PDB entry 6HUM | electron microscopy, 3.34 A resolution | chains H and I of the 18 polymer chains in the assembly

== Chain H ==
Protein: NAD(P)H-quinone oxidoreductase subunit H
Organism: Thermosynechococcus elongatus BP-1
Notes: EC 1.6.5.-
UniProt: Q8DJD9 (NDHH_THEEB); residue numbers follow UniProt; this construct covers 1-394
Amino-acid sequence (394 residues; numbered 1 to 394; the number before each row is that of its first residue):
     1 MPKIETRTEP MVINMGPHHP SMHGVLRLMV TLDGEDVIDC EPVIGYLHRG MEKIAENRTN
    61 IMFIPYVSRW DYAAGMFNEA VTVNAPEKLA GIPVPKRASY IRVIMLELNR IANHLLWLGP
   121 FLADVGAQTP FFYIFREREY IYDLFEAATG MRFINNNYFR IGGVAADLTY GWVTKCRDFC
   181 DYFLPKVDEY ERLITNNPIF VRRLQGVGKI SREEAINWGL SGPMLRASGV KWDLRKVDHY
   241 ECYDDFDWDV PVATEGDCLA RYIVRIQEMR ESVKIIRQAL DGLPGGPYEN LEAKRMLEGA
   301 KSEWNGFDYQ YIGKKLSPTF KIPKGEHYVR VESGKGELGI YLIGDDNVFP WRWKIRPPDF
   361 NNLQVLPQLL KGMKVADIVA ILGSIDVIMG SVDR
Not modelled in the structure: 1

== Chain I ==
Protein: NAD(P)H-quinone oxidoreductase subunit I
Organism: Thermosynechococcus elongatus BP-1
Notes: EC 1.6.5.-
UniProt: Q8DL31 (NDHI_THEEB); residues 1-196 here = UniProt positions 1-196
Amino-acid sequence (196 residues; numbered 1 to 196; the number before each row is that of its first residue):
     1 MKFLNQITNY AKEAVQSAKY IGQGLSVTFD HMRRRPITVQ YPYEKLIPSE RFRGRIHFEF
    61 DKCIACEVCV RVCPINLPVV DWVFNKELKK KELKHYSIDF GVCIFCANCV EYCPTNCLSV
   121 TEEYELATYD RHELNYDSVA MGRIPYKVTQ DPMVTPIREF AYLPAGVMSG HDLPAGAQRA
   181 GERPEAIANT AKSSEN
Not modelled in the structure: 1, 195-196
Ion coordination: 4Fe-4S cluster Fe site 1: Cys63, Cys66, Cys69, Cys113; 4Fe-4S cluster Fe site 2: Cys73, Cys103, Cys106, Cys109
Residues lining bound ligands:
  - 4Fe-4S cluster (SF4), molecule 1: Ile56, Cys73, Pro74, Pro78, Ile98, Cys103, Ile104, Phe105, Cys106, Ala107, Asn108, Cys109
  - 4Fe-4S cluster (SF4), molecule 2: Phe58, Cys63, Ile64, Ala65, Cys66, Glu67, Val68, Cys69, Val80, Tyr96, Cys113, Thr115, Cys117, Leu118
Curated features (UniProtKB/Swiss-Prot):
  - binding site ([4Fe-4S] cluster): Cys63, Cys66, Cys69, Cys73, Cys103, Cys106, Cys109, Cys113

== Chain H / chain I interface ==
Contacting residue pairs - 69 pairs, chain H then chain I:
  Arg58(H) - Pro74(I)  hydrogen bond (side chain-backbone)
  Arg58(H) - Ile75(I)
  Ile61(H) - Asn108(I)  hydrogen bond (backbone-side chain)
  Ile61(H) - Tyr112(I)
  Met62(H) - Arg71(I)
  Met62(H) - Val72(I)
  Met62(H) - Cys73(I)
  Met62(H) - Pro74(I)
  Pro65(H) - Cys106(I)  hydrophobic
  Tyr66(H) - Pro74(I)  hydrophobic
  Tyr66(H) - Ile75(I)
  Arg69(H) - Ile104(I)
  Tyr133(H) - His31(I)  hydrogen bond
  Tyr140(H) - Phe160(I)
  Tyr140(H) - Met168(I)  hydrophobic
  Asp143(H) - Glu159(I)
  Asp143(H) - Phe160(I)  hydrogen bond (side chain-backbone)
  Leu144(H) - Phe160(I)  hydrophobic
  Glu146(H) - Pro48(I)
  Glu146(H) - Ser49(I)  hydrogen bond (backbone-side chain)
  Glu146(H) - Phe52(I)
  Glu146(H) - Glu159(I)
  Ala147(H) - Ser49(I)
  Ala147(H) - Arg51(I)
  Ala147(H) - Ala161(I)  hydrophobic
  Ala148(H) - Arg51(I)  hydrogen bond (backbone-side chain)
  Thr149(H) - Arg51(I)
  Thr149(H) - Arg53(I)
  Gly150(H) - Arg51(I)
  Gly150(H) - Phe52(I)
  Gly150(H) - Arg53(I)
  Met151(H) - Phe52(I)  hydrophobic
  Met151(H) - Arg53(I)
  Asn155(H) - Arg53(I)  hydrogen bond (backbone-side chain)
  Asn155(H) - Ile104(I)
  Asn155(H) - Phe105(I)
  Asn156(H) - Arg53(I)  hydrogen bond (backbone-side chain)
  Asn157(H) - Cys106(I)
  Arg160(H) - Asn108(I)
  Arg160(H) - Glu111(I)  salt bridge
  Ala166(H) - Arg51(I)
  Asp167(H) - Arg51(I)  salt bridge
  Thr169(H) - Glu50(I)
  Tyr170(H) - Arg179(I)
  Tyr170(H) - Arg183(I)
  Tyr170(H) - Pro184(I)
  Gly171(H) - Arg179(I)
  Gly171(H) - Ala180(I)
  Thr174(H) - Ala180(I)
  Lys175(H) - Phe160(I)
  Lys175(H) - Leu163(I)  hydrogen bond (side chain-backbone)
  Lys175(H) - Pro164(I)  hydrogen bond (side chain-backbone)
  Lys175(H) - Val167(I)  hydrogen bond (side chain-backbone)
  Asp178(H) - Ala165(I)
  Asp178(H) - Gly166(I)  hydrogen bond (side chain-backbone)
  Phe179(H) - Phe160(I)  hydrophobic
  Tyr182(H) - Met168(I)  hydrophobic
  Arg192(H) - Gln23(I)  hydrogen bond (backbone-side chain)
  Leu193(H) - Gly24(I)
  Asn196(H) - Tyr20(I)
  Pro198(H) - Ser17(I)
  Pro198(H) - Tyr20(I)
  Glu289(H) - Glu182(I)
  Glu289(H) - Pro184(I)
  Ala293(H) - Pro184(I)
  Ala293(H) - Ile187(I)  hydrophobic
  Met296(H) - Glu185(I)
  Leu297(H) - Ala191(I)  hydrophobic
  Leu316(H) - Tyr112(I)
Interface residues without a listed pair, chain H (45 interface residues in all): Arg136, Leu168, Asn197, Asn290, Glu292, Pro318
Interface residues without a listed pair, chain I (45 interface residues in all): Ile21, Thr28, Ile37, Asn76, Gly181, Ala188

== Overview ==
Chain H and chain I each contribute 45 residues to their interface, with 13 hydrogen bonds and 2 salt bridges.
Among the polar pairs are Arg160(H)-Glu111(I), Asp167(H)-Arg51(I) and Arg58(H)-Pro74(I). Bound to chain I:
4Fe-4S cluster. UniProt lists 8 [4Fe-4S] cluster-binding residues on chain I.
Here chain H is NAD(P)H-quinone oxidoreductase subunit H and chain I is NAD(P)H-quinone oxidoreductase subunit
I, both from Thermosynechococcus elongatus BP-1. Entry 6HUM (Structure of the photosynthetic complex I from
Thermosynechococcus elongatus) was determined by electron microscopy, deposited together with 6A7K.
